Entry 8XA3 (electron microscopy, 3.70 A resolution); this record covers chains D and g of the 18 polymer chains in the assembly.

[Chain D]
Molecule: Major capsid protein
From: Human alphaherpesvirus 3
UniProt: Q6QCL5 (Q6QCL5_HHV3); residue numbers follow UniProt; this construct covers 14-1394
Amino-acid sequence (1381 residues; each row starts with the number of its first residue):
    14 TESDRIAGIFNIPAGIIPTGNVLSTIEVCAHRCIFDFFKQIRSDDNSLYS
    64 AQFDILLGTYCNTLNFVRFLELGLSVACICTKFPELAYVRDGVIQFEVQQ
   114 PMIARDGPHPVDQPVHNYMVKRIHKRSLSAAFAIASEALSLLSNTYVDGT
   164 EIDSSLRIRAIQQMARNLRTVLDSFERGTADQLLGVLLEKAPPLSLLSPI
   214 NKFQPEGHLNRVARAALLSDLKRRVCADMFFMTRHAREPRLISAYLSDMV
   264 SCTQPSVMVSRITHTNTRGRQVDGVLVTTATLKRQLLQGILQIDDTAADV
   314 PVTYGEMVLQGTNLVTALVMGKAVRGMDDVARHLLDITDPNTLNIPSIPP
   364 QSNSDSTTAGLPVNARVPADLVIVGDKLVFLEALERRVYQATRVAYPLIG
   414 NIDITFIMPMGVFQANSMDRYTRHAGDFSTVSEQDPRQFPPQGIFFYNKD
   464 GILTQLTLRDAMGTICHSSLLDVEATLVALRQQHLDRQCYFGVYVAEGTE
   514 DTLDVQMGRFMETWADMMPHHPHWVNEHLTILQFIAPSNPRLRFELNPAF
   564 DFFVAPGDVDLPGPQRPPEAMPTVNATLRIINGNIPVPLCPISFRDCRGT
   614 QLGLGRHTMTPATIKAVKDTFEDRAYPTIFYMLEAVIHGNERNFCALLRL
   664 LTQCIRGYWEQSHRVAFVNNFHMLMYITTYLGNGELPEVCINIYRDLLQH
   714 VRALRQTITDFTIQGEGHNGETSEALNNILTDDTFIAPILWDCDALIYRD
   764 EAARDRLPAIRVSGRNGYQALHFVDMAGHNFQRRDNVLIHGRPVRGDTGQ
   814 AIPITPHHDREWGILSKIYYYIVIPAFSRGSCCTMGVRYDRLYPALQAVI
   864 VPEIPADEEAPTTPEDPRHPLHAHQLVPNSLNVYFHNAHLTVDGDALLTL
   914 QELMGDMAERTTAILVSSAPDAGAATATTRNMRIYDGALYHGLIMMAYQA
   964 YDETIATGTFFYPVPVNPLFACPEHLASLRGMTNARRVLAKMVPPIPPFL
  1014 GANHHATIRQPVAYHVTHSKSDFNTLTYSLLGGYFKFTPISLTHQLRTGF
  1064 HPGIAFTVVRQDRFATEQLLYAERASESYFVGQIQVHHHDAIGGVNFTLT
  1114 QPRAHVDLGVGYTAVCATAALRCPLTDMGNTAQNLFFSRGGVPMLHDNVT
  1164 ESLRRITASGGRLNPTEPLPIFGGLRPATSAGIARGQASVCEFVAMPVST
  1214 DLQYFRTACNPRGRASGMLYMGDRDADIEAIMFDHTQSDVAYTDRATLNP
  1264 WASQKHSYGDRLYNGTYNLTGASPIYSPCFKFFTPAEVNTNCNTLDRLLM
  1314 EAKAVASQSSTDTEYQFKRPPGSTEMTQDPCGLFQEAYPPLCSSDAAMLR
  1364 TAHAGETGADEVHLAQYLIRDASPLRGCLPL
Sequence notes: conflict Ile-22 (Leu in Q6QCL5), Ala-814 (Gly in Q6QCL5)

[Chain g]
Molecule: Small capsomere-interacting protein
From: Human alphaherpesvirus 3
UniProt: U5NQG6 (U5NQG6_HHV3); residues 10-103 here correspond to UniProt positions 14-107 (UniProt number = residue number + 4)
Amino-acid sequence (94 residues; numbered 10 to 103; the number before each row is that of its first residue):
    10 SNPTTFSVEAIAAYTPVALIRLLNASGPLQPGHRVDIADARSIYTVGAAA
    60 SAARARANHNANTIRRTAMFAETDPMTWLRPTVGLRRTFNPRII
Sequence notes: conflict Arg-95 (Lys99 in U5NQG6)

[Interface between chain D and chain g]
Contacting residue pairs (35; chain D residue first):
  Arg-854(D) / Thr-86(g)  hydrogen bond (side chain-backbone)
  Arg-854(D) / Trp-87(g)
  Arg-854(D) / Arg-89(g)
  Arg-854(D) / Pro-90(g)
  Pro-857(D) / Leu-88(g)
  Ala-858(D) / Pro-90(g)
  Ala-886(D) / Ile-73(g)
  Ala-886(D) / Phe-98(g)  hydrophobic
  His-887(D) / Ile-102(g)
  Leu-889(D) / Leu-94(g)
  Leu-889(D) / Phe-98(g)  hydrophobic
  Pro-891(D) / Thr-76(g)
  Asn-892(D) / Arg-89(g)
  Asn-892(D) / Pro-90(g)
  Asn-892(D) / Thr-91(g)
  Asn-892(D) / Val-92(g)  hydrogen bond (side chain-backbone)
  Val-896(D) / Val-92(g)  hydrophobic
  Val-896(D) / Gly-93(g)
  Val-896(D) / Leu-94(g)  hydrophobic
  Tyr-897(D) / Val-92(g)
  His-899(D) / Arg-95(g)
  His-899(D) / Thr-97(g)
  His-899(D) / Phe-98(g)
  Asn-900(D) / Val-92(g)
  Asn-900(D) / Gly-93(g)
  Asn-900(D) / Arg-95(g)  hydrogen bond (backbone-side chain)
  Glu-966(D) / Phe-79(g)
  Glu-966(D) / Ala-80(g)  hydrogen bond (backbone-backbone)
  Thr-967(D) / Ala-80(g)
  Thr-967(D) / Val-92(g)
  Thr-967(D) / Gly-93(g)
  Thr-967(D) / Arg-95(g)
  Ile-968(D) / Val-92(g)  hydrophobic
  Ala-969(D) / Ala-80(g)
  Thr-972(D) / Pro-90(g)
Also at the interface, not in a pair above, chain D (18 interface residues in all): Phe-973
Also at the interface, not in a pair above, chain g (18 interface residues in all): Asn-99

[Summary]
Chain D and chain g each contribute 18 residues to their interface; the contacts include 4 hydrogen bonds.
Polar contacts include Arg-854(D)/Thr-86(g), Asn-892(D)/Val-92(g) and Asn-900(D)/Arg-95(g).
Chain D is Major capsid protein and chain g is Small capsomere-interacting protein, both from Human
alphaherpesvirus 3; the structure, C-hexon capsomer of the VZV B-Capsid, was determined by electron microscopy
together with 8X9W, 8X9X, 8X9Y, 8X9Z, 8XA0, 8XA1 and 8XA2 from the same study.
